Entry 9FCZ (electron microscopy, 2.53 A resolution); this record covers chains C and D of the 4 polymer chains in the assembly.

[Chain C]
Name: Capsid protein VP3
Organism: Human coxsackievirus A9 (strain Griggs)
Reference sequence: P21404 (POLG_CXA9); residues 1-238 here correspond to UniProt positions 331-568 (UniProt number = residue number + 330)
Chain sequence (238 residues; numbered 1 to 238; the number before each row is that of its first residue):
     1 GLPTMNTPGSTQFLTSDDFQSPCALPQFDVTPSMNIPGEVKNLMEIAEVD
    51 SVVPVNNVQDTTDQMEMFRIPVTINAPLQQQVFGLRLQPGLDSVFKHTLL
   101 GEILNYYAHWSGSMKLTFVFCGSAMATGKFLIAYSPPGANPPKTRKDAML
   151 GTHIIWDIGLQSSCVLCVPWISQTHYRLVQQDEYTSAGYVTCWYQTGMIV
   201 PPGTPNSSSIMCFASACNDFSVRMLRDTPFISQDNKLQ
Curated features (UniProtKB/Swiss-Prot):
  - region: Lys236 to Gln238 (Amphipathic alpha-helix)

[Chain D]
Name: Capsid protein VP4
Organism: Human coxsackievirus A9 (strain Griggs)
Reference sequence: P21404 (POLG_CXA9); residue numbers follow UniProt; this construct covers 2-69
Chain sequence (68 residues; numbered 2 to 69; the number before each row is that of its first residue):
     2 GAQVSTQKTGAHETSLSAAGNSIIHYTNINYYKDAASNSANRQDFTQDPS
    52 KFTEPVKDVMIKSLPALN
Unresolved in the structure: 15-23
Curated features (UniProtKB/Swiss-Prot):
  - site: Asn69 (Cleavage)
  - lipidation: Gly2 (N-myristoyl glycine)

[Interface between chain C and chain D]
Residue-residue contacts (24):
  Asp18(C) - Arg43(D)  salt bridge
  Gln20(C) - Ile30(D)  hydrogen bond (side chain-backbone)
  Gln20(C) - Asn31(D)
  Gln20(C) - Tyr32(D)  hydrogen bond (side chain-backbone)
  Gln20(C) - Tyr33(D)
  Gln20(C) - Ser38(D)
  Ser21(C) - Ser38(D)  hydrogen bond (backbone-side chain)
  Pro22(C) - Tyr33(D)  hydrophobic
  Pro22(C) - Ser38(D)
  Cys23(C) - Asp35(D)
  Cys23(C) - Ser38(D)  hydrogen bond (backbone-side chain)
  Pro26(C) - Asp35(D)
  Gln27(C) - Asp35(D)  hydrogen bond (backbone-side chain)
  Glu39(C) - Lys52(D)  hydrogen bond (backbone-side chain)
  Glu39(C) - Phe53(D)
  Lys41(C) - Thr47(D)
  Glu45(C) - Gln48(D)
  Glu45(C) - Asp49(D)  hydrogen bond (side chain-backbone)
  Glu45(C) - Pro50(D)
  Glu48(C) - Thr54(D)
  Val49(C) - Phe53(D)  hydrophobic
  Gln161(C) - Pro66(D)
  Gln161(C) - Ala67(D)
  Gln161(C) - Leu68(D)  hydrogen bond (side chain-backbone)
Also at the interface, not in a pair above, chain C (17 interface residues in all): Leu25, Gly38, Val40, Asn42
Also at the interface, not in a pair above, chain D (23 interface residues in all): Asn29, Lys34, Asn39, Ser40, Ala41, Asp45

[Summary]
Chain C and chain D form an interface of 17 and 23 residues respectively, with 8 hydrogen bonds and 1 salt
bridge. Polar contacts include Asp18(C)-Arg43(D), Gln20(C)-Ile30(D) and Gln20(C)-Tyr32(D).
Chain C is Capsid protein VP3 and chain D is Capsid protein VP4, both from Human coxsackievirus A9 (strain
Griggs); the structure, Coxsackievirus A9 bound with compound 17 (CL301), was determined by electron
microscopy together with 8S7J, 9EXI, 9FA9, 9FGN, 9FO2, 9FO5 and 9FP5 from the same study.
